PDB entry 2MRU | solution NMR | chains B and X of the 4 polymer chains in the assembly

[Chain B]
Protein: Antitoxin MazE
From: Escherichia coli K-12
Notes: fragment: DNA-binding domain
UniProtKB: P0AE72 (MAZE_ECOLI); numbering as in UniProt (aligned over 2-50)
Amino-acid sequence (67 residues; numbered -16 to 50; the number before each row is that of its first residue; numbers below 1 keep their minus sign (Asn-16 is residue -16)):
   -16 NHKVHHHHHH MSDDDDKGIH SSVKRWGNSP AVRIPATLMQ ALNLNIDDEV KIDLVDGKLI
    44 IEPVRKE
Unresolved in the structure: -16 to 0
Construct notes: expression tag (-16 to 1)
Reported in the primary citation:
  - binding site for the 15-nt DNA strand (chain X): Lys7, Arg8, Trp9, Asn11, Arg16, Ala19
  - mutagenesis - R16A: abolished binding to the 15-nt DNA strand (chain X) (citing earlier work)
  - mutagenesis - R8A: decreased binding to operator (citing earlier work)

[Chain X]
Molecule: 15-nt DNA strand
Sequence (15 nucleotides; each row starts with the number of its first residue):
     1 CGTGATATAT AGTGC

[How chain B and chain X interact]
Residue-residue contacts (11):
  Lys7(B) with DA7(X), phosphate contact
  Arg8(B) with DT8(X), base contact
  Trp9(B) with DT8(X), base contact; DA9(X), base contact
  Gly10(B) with DT8(X), base contact
  Arg16(B) with DT6(X), phosphate contact; DA7(X), phosphate contact
  Ile17(B) with DA5(X), phosphate contact
  Pro18(B) with DA5(X), phosphate contact
  Ala19(B) with DG4(X), phosphate contact; DA5(X), phosphate contact
Also at the interface, not in a pair above, chain B (9 interface residues in all): Thr20
Also at the interface, not in a pair above, chain X (7 interface residues in all): DT10

[In short]
Chain B and chain X form an interface of 9 and 7 residues respectively. The paper reports a binding site for
the 15-nt DNA strand (chain X) at Lys7(B), Arg8(B) and Trp9(B) among others; R16A of chain B abolishes binding
to the 15-nt DNA strand (chain X).
Chain B is Antitoxin MazE (Escherichia coli K-12) and chain X is a 15-nt DNA strand; the structure, Structure
of truncated EcMazE-DNA complex, was determined by solution NMR.
